Entry 6WWP (electron microscopy, 3.10 A resolution); this record covers chains B and K of the 3 polymer chains in the assembly.

[Chain B]
Molecule: Tubulin beta-2B chain
Source organism: Sus scrofa
UniProt: A0A287AGU7 (A0A287AGU7_PIG); residue numbers follow UniProt; this construct covers 1-445
Sequence (445 residues; numbered 1 to 445; the number before each row is that of its first residue):
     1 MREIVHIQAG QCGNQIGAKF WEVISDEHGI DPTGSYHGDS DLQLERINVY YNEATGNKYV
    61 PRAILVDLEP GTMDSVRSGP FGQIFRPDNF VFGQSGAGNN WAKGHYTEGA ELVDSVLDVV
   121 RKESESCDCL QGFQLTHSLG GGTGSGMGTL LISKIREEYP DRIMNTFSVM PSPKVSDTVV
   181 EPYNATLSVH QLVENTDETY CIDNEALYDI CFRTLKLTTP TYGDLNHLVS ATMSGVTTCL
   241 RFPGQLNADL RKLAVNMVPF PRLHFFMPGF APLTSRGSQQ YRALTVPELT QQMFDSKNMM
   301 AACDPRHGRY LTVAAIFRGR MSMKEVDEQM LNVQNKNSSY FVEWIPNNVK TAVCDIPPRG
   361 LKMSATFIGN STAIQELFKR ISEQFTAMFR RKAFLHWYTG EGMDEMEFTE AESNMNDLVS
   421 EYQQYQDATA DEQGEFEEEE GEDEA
Unresolved in the structure: 428-445
Residues lining bound ligands:
  - GDP (guanosine-5'-diphosphate): A9, G10, Q11, C12, Q15, E69, S138, L139, G141, G142, T143, G144, D177, T178, N204, Y222, N226
  - GTP (guanosine-5'-triphosphate): Q245, L246, K252
  - taxol (TA1): E22, V23, D26, E27, L215, D224, H227, L228, A231, F270, P272, L273, T274, R276, Q279, P358, R359, G360, L361

[Chain K]
Molecule: Kinesin-like protein KIF14
Source organism: Mus musculus
UniProt: L0N7N1 (KIF14_MOUSE); residues 391-743 here = UniProt positions 391-743
Sequence (358 residues; row label = number of the first residue in the row):
   386 GPLGSNSQVT VAVRVRPFSK REKTEKASQV VFTNGEEITV EHPDMKQVYS FIYDVSFWSF
   446 DECHPGYASQ TTVYETLAAP LLDRAFEGYN TCLFAYGQTG SGKSYTMMGL NEEPGIIPRF
   506 CEDLFAQIAK KQTSEVSYHL EMSFFEVYNE KIHDLLVCKG ENGQRKQPLR AREHPVSGPY
   566 VEGLSMNVVS SYSDIQSWLE LGNKQRATAA TGMNDKSSRS HSVFTLVMTQ TKTEVVEGEE
   626 HDHRITSRIN LVDLAGSERC STAHSSGQRL KEGVSINKSL LTLGKVISAL SEQANGKRVF
   686 IPYRESTLTW LLKESLGGNS KTAMIATVSP AASNIEETLS TLRYATQARL IVNIAKVN
Unresolved in the structure: 386-390, 736-743
Construct notes: expression tag (386-390)
Curated features (UniProtKB/Swiss-Prot):
  - binding site (ATP): G482 to S489

[How chain B and chain K interact]
Residue-residue contacts (21; chain B residue first):
  E194(B) - R689(K)
  F260(B) - K670(K)
  R262(B) - R689(K)
  D404(B) - R557(K)  salt bridge
  M406(B) - R557(K)
  M406(B) - E558(K)
  M406(B) - Y565(K)  hydrogen bond
  T409(B) - P560(K)
  E410(B) - R557(K)  salt bridge
  E410(B) - E558(K)
  S413(B) - E558(K)  hydrogen bond
  S413(B) - R689(K)  hydrogen bond
  N414(B) - R689(K)
  D417(B) - F685(K)
  D417(B) - R689(K)  salt bridge
  S420(B) - F685(K)
  E421(B) - F685(K)
  E421(B) - E690(K)
  Q424(B) - V684(K)
  Q424(B) - F685(K)
  D427(B) - R683(K)  salt bridge
Also at the interface, not in a pair above, chain B (15 interface residues in all): P261
Also at the interface, not in a pair above, chain K (11 interface residues in all): P687

[In short]
Chain B and chain K form an interface of 15 and 11 residues respectively, with 3 hydrogen bonds and 4 salt
bridges. Polar contacts include D404(B)-R557(K), E410(B)-R557(K) and D417(B)-R689(K). Bound to chain B: GTP,
GDP and taxol. UniProt lists 8 ATP-binding residues on chain K.
Chain B is Tubulin beta-2B chain (Sus scrofa) and chain K is Kinesin-like protein KIF14 (Mus musculus); the
structure, Apo KIF14[391-743] in complex with a microtubule, was determined by electron microscopy together
with 6WWE, 6WWF, 6WWG, 6WWH, 6WWI, 6WWJ and 13 further entries from the same study.
